7CG3 - chains C and D of the 6 polymer chains in the assembly; structure by electron microscopy, 5.10 A resolution (low resolution: residue-level contacts below are approximate; hydrogen-bond / salt-bridge calls are withheld).

== Chain C (and D) ==
Protein: Heat shock protein 104
Organism: Chaetomium thermophilum var. coprophilum
Notes: chain D of this document is another copy of the same molecule, construct and numbering; everything in this record applies to it too
Reference sequence: A0A2Z6G185 (A0A2Z6G185_9PEZI); residues 2-764 here correspond to UniProt positions 164-926 (UniProt number = residue number + 162)
Chain sequence (764 residues; each row starts with the number of its first residue):
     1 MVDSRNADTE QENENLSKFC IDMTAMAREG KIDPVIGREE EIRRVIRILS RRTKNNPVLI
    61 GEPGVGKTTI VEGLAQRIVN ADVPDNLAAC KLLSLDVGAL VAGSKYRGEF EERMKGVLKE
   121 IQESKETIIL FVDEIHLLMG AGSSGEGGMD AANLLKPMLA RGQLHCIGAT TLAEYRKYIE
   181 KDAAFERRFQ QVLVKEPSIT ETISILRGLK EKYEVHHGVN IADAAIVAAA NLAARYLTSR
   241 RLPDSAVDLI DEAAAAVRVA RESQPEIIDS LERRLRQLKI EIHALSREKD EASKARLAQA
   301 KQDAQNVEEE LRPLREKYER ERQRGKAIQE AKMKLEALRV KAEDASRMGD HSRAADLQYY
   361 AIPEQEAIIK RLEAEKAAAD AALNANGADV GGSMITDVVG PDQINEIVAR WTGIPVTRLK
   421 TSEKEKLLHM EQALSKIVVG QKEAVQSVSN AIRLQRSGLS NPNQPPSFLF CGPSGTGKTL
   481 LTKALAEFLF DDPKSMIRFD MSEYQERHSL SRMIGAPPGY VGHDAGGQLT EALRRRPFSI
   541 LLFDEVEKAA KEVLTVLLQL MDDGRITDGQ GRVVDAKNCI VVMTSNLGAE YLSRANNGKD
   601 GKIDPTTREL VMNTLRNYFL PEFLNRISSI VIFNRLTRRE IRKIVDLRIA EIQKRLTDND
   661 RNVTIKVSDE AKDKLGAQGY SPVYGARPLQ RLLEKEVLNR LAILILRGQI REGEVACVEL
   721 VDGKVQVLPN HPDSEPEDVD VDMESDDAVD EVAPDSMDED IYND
Not modelled in the structure: 1-14, 141-154, 381-392, 596-602, 734-764
Sequence notes: initiating methionine (1)

== How chain C and chain D interact ==
Contacting residue pairs (49; chain C residue first):
  Arg44(C) with Trp411(D)
  Arg47(C) with Ala255(D); Ala256(D)
  Ser50(C) with Ala255(D)
  Arg51(C) with Asp251(D)
  Arg52(C) with Lys212(D); Tyr213(D); His216(D); Asp251(D)
  Thr53(C) with Asp251(D)
  Pro84(C) with Glu262(D)
  Asp85(C) with Glu262(D)
  Arg107(C) with Lys105(D)
  Leu155(C) with Ala102(D)
  Arg187(C) with Gly64(D); Gly66(D); Thr68(D); Asp244(D)
  Arg339(C) with Arg276(D); Ile280(D)
  Ala342(C) with Arg276(D)
  His351(C) with Arg276(D); Lys279(D)
  Asp356(C) with His283(D)
  Gln358(C) with Arg276(D); Ile280(D)
  Tyr359(C) with Lys279(D); Ile280(D); His283(D); Ala284(D)
  Tyr360(C) with His283(D); Ser286(D); Arg287(D)
  Glu364(C) with Arg287(D)
  Leu427(C) with Leu706(D)
  Leu428(C) with Leu706(D)
  Arg453(C) with Leu706(D)
  Ser457(C) with Asn659(D)
  Gly458(C) with Arg655(D)
  Leu459(C) with Arg655(D); Ile705(D)
  Ser460(C) with Arg655(D)
  Asn461(C) with Arg655(D)
  Pro462(C) with Arg655(D)
  Glu552(C) with Glu503(D)
  Arg616(C) with Tyr684(D)
  Glu622(C) with Arg498(D)
  Ser628(C) with Arg691(D)
  Ser629(C) with Arg691(D)
Other interface residues (no listed pair), chain C (44 interface residues in all): Ile46, Lys54, Ala183, Gln190, Leu338, Glu343, Lys424, Leu454, Asn625, Ile627, Ile630
Other interface residues (no listed pair), chain D (40 interface residues in all): Val65, Gly98, Glu134, His217, Asp248, Glu252, Val259, Arg261, Arg322, Arg410, Leu698

== Overview ==
The interface between chain C and chain D involves 44 residues on one side and 40 on the other.
Chain C and chain D are both Heat shock protein 104 (Chaetomium thermophilum var. coprophilum); the structure,
Staggered ring conformation of CtHsp104 (Hsp104 from Chaetomium Thermophilum), was determined by electron
microscopy, deposited together with 5ZUI.
